Entry 2VBJ (X-ray diffraction, 1.95 A resolution); this record covers chains A and C of the 4 polymer chains in the assembly.

== Chain A ==
Molecule: DNA endonuclease I-crei
From: Chlamydomonas reinhardtii
Notes: EC 3.1.-.-
UniProt: P05725 (DNE1_CHLRE); numbering as in UniProt (aligned over 2-153)
Chain sequence (152 residues; row label = number of the first residue in the row):
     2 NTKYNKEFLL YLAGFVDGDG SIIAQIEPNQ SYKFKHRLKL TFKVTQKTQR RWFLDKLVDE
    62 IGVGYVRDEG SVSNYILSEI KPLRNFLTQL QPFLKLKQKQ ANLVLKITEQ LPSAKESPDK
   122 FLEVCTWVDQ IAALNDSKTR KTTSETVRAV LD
Construct notes: conflict Glu-28 (Lys in P05725), Arg-38 (Gln in P05725), Lys-40 (Ser in P05725), Thr-42 (Ala in P05725), Lys-44 (Gln in P05725), Glu-70 (Arg in P05725), Asn-75 (Asp in P05725), Arg-85 (His in P05725), Thr-109 (Ile in P05725), Glu-110 (Trp in P05725), Gln-111 (Arg in P05725)
Bound ions: Ca2+ site 1: Gly-19 (shared with 1 residue of chain B; DA15(C) of chain C; 1 residue of chain E); Ca2+ site 2: Asp-20 (shared with 1 residue of chain B; DA14(C) of chain C; 1 residue of chain E)
Swiss-Prot annotation at these positions:
  - region: Ser-138 to Thr-143 (Interaction with DNA)
  - binding site (Mg(2+)): Gly-19, Asp-20
  - mutagenesis: Asp-20 (D20A/L/N: Loss of catalytic activity. Reduced affinity for DNA), Gln-26 (Q26A/C: Alters the specificity of the endonuclease), Tyr-33 (Y33C/H/R: Alters the specificity of the endonuclease), Gln-47 (Q47A/E/M: Loss of catalytic activity; Q47N: Strongly reduced affinity for DNA. No effect on catalytic activity), Arg-68 (R68A: Loss of activity), Lys-98 (K98A: Strongly reduced affinity for DNA. Increased catalytic activity; K98R: Strongly reduced affinity for DNA. No effect on catalytic activity), Ser-138 (S138A: Reduced affinity for DNA. No effect on catalytic activity. Reduced cleavage; when associated with M-139), Lys-139 (K139M: Reduced affinity for DNA. No effect on catalytic activity. Reduced cleavage; when associated with A-138), Lys-142 (K142G: Reduced affinity for DNA. No effect on catalytic activity. Reduced cleavage; when associated with G-143), Thr-143 (T143G: Reduced affinity for DNA. No effect on catalytic activity. Reduced cleavage; when associated with G-142)

== Chain C ==
Molecule: 24-nt DNA strand
Sequence (24 nucleotides; numbered 1 to 24; the number before each row is that of its first residue):
     1 TCTGCCTTTT TTGAAGGATC CTAA
Bound ions: Ca2+ site 1: DA14 (shared with Asp-20(A) of chain A; 1 residue of chain B; 1 residue of chain E); Ca2+ site 2: DA15 (shared with Gly-19(A) of chain A; 1 residue of chain B; 1 residue of chain E)

== How chain A and chain C interact ==
Residue-residue contacts (40):
  Gly-19(A) / DA15(C)  phosphate contact
  Asp-20(A) / DA14(C)  phosphate contact
  Asp-20(A) / DA15(C)  phosphate contact
  Gly-21(A) / DA15(C)  sugar contact
  Gly-21(A) / DG16(C)  phosphate contact
  Ser-22(A) / DA15(C)  sugar contact
  Ser-22(A) / DG16(C)  hydrogen bond to the phosphate
  Ile-24(A) / DG16(C)  base contact
  Ile-24(A) / DG17(C)  phosphate contact
  Gln-26(A) / DG17(C)  sugar contact
  Gln-26(A) / DA18(C)  hydrogen bond to the base
  Glu-28(A) / DT19(C)  base contact
  Glu-28(A) / DC20(C)  hydrogen bond to the base
  Lys-40(A) / DT19(C)  hydrogen bond to the base
  Lys-40(A) / DC20(C)  base contact
  Lys-44(A) / DG16(C)  hydrogen bond to the base
  Lys-44(A) / DG17(C)  base contact
  Thr-46(A) / DA14(C)  sugar contact
  Thr-46(A) / DA15(C)  base contact
  Gln-47(A) / DA14(C)  hydrogen bond to the phosphate
  Lys-48(A) / DG13(C)  salt bridge to the phosphate
  Lys-48(A) / DA14(C)  hydrogen bond to the phosphate
  Arg-51(A) / DA14(C)  salt bridge to the phosphate
  Val-73(A) / DG13(C)  base contact
  Val-73(A) / DA14(C)  base contact
  Lys-98(A) / DG16(C)  salt bridge to the phosphate
  Ala-133(A) / DG17(C)  phosphate contact
  Asn-136(A) / DG16(C)  phosphate contact
  Asn-136(A) / DG17(C)  hydrogen bond to the phosphate
  Asp-137(A) / DG16(C)  hydrogen bond to the phosphate
  Ser-138(A) / DG16(C)  phosphate contact
  Ser-138(A) / DG17(C)  hydrogen bond to the phosphate
  Thr-140(A) / DG16(C)  hydrogen bond to the base
  Thr-140(A) / DG17(C)  sugar contact
  Thr-140(A) / DA18(C)  sugar contact
  Arg-141(A) / DG17(C)  phosphate contact
  Arg-141(A) / DA18(C)  phosphate contact
  Lys-142(A) / DA18(C)  hydrogen bond to the phosphate
  Lys-142(A) / DT19(C)  salt bridge to the phosphate
  Thr-143(A) / DA18(C)  hydrogen bond to the phosphate
Other interface residues (no listed pair), chain A (28 interface residues in all): Ile-23, Ala-25, Pro-29, Arg-38, Ser-72
Other interface residues (no listed pair), chain C (9 interface residues in all): DC21

== Overview ==
Chain A and chain C form an interface of 28 and 9 residues respectively, with 13 hydrogen bonds and 4 salt
bridges. Polar pairs include Gln-26(A)/DA18(C), Glu-28(A)/DC20(C) and Lys-40(A)/DT19(C). Curated annotation
(UniProt) lists Mg2+-binding residues Gly-19(A) and Asp-20(A) and 10 mutagenesis sites on chain A.
Here chain A is DNA endonuclease I-crei (Chlamydomonas reinhardtii) and chain C is a 24-nt DNA strand. Entry
2VBJ (Molecular basis of human XPC gene recognition and cleavage by engineered homing endonuclease
heterodimers) was determined by X-ray diffraction together with 2VBL, 2VBN and 2VBO from the same study.
